1VGC - chains A and B of the 3 polymer chains in the assembly; structure by X-ray diffraction, 1.90 A resolution.

[Chain A]
Molecule: Gamma chymotrypsin
Source organism: Bos taurus
Notes: EC 3.4.21.1
UniProtKB: P00766 (CTRA_BOVIN); numbering as in UniProt (aligned over 1-13)
Chain sequence (13 residues; each row starts with the number of its first residue):
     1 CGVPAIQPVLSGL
Unresolved in the structure: 11-13

[Chain B]
Molecule: Gamma chymotrypsin
Source organism: Bos taurus
Notes: EC 3.4.21.1
UniProtKB: P00766 (CTRA_BOVIN); residue numbers follow UniProt; this construct covers 16-146
Chain sequence (131 residues; each row starts with the number of its first residue):
    16 IVNGEEAVPGSWPWQVSLQDKTGFHFCGGSLINENWVVTAAHCGVTTSDV
    66 VVAGEFDQGSSSEKIQKLKIAKVFKNSKYNSLTINNDITLLKLSTAASFS
   116 QTVSAVCLPSASDDFAAGTTCVTTGWGLTRY
Swiss-Prot annotation at these positions:
  - active site (Charge relay system): H57, D102
Disulfide bonds: C42-C58

[How chain A and chain B interact]
Contacting residue pairs (22):
  C1(A) - A120(B)
  C1(A) - V121(B)
  C1(A) - C122(B)  disulfide
  G2(A) - W29(B)
  G2(A) - A120(B)  hydrogen bond (backbone-backbone)
  G2(A) - V121(B)
  G2(A) - C122(B)
  P4(A) - S26(B)
  P4(A) - P28(B)
  P4(A) - W29(B)  hydrophobic
  A5(A) - Q116(B)
  I6(A) - V23(B)  hydrophobic
  I6(A) - P24(B)
  I6(A) - G25(B)
  I6(A) - S26(B)
  I6(A) - T117(B)
  Q7(A) - S26(B)
  P8(A) - S26(B)
  P8(A) - W27(B)  hydrophobic
  V9(A) - V23(B)
  L10(A) - E20(B)
  L10(A) - V137(B)  hydrophobic
Inter-chain disulfides: C1(A)-C122(B)

[In short]
9 residues of chain A and 14 residues of chain B are in contact; the contacts include 1 disulfide bond and 1
hydrogen bond. The hydrogen-bonded pair G2(A)-A120(B) is a backbone contact. From UniProt: active-site
residues H57(B) and D102(B) on chain B.
Chain A is Gamma chymotrypsin and chain B is Gamma chymotrypsin, both from Bos taurus; the structure,
Gamma-chymotrypsin L-para-chloro-1-acetamido boronic acid inhibitor complex, was determined by X-ray
diffraction (same publication as 2VGC, 3VGC and 4VGC).
